4Q4F - chain A; structure by X-ray diffraction, 2.80 A resolution.

[Chain A]
Name: Lysosome membrane protein 2
From: Homo sapiens
Notes: fragment: Human Limp-2 luminal domain
UniProtKB: Q14108 (SCRB2_HUMAN); residues 28-432 here = UniProt positions 28-432
Sequence (416 residues; each row starts with the number of its first residue):
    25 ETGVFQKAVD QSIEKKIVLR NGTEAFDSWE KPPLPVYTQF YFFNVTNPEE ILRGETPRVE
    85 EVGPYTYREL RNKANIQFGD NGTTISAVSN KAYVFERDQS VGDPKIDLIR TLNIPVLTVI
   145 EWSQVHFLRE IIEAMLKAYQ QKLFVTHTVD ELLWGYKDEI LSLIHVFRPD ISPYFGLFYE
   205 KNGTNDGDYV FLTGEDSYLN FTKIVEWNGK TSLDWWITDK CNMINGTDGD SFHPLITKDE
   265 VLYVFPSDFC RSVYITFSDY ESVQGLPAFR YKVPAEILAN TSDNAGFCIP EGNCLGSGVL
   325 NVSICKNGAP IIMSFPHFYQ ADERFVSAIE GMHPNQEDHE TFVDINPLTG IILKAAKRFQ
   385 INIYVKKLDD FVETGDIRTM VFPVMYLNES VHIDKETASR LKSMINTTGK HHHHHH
Not modelled in the structure: 25-36, 431-440
Cystine bridges: Cys-274/Cys-329, Cys-312/Cys-318
Covalent attachments: N-acetylglucosamine (NAG) linked to Asn-45, Asn-68, Asn-206, Asn-224, Asn-249, Asn-304, Asn-412; glycan linked to Asn-325
Construct notes: expression tag (25-27, 433-440)
Swiss-Prot annotation at these positions:
  - region: Ile-155 to Phe-191 (Important for interaction with GBA1)
  - glycosylation (N-linked (GlcNAc...) asparagine): Asn-45, Asn-68, Asn-105, Asn-206, Asn-224, Asn-249, Asn-304, Asn-325, Asn-412, Asn-430
  - natural variant: His-363 (H363N: In EPM4)
Reported in the primary citation:
  - post-translational modification sites: Asn-325
  - binding site for N-acetylglucosamine: Pro-314
  - binding site for alpha-D-mannopyranose: His-150
  - binding site for 6-O-phosphono-beta-D-mannopyranose: Arg-153, Glu-154, Ile-155
  - mutagenesis - H150T: increased binding to beta-GCase
  - mutagenesis - N325Q: abolished binding to CI-MPR
  - mutagenesis - N325Q: unchanged expression
  - mutagenesis - N325Q: abolished localization
  - mutagenesis - H150T: increased binding to pH 5.5
  - mutagenesis - H150T: unchanged binding to pH 6.5

[In short]
Covalently linked N-acetylglucosamine: at Asn-45, Asn-68, Asn-206, Asn-224, Asn-249 and Asn-304 and 1 more.
From the paper: a binding site for 6-O-phosphono-beta-D-mannopyranose at Arg-153, Glu-154 and Ile-155; H150T
increases binding to beta-GCase.
Chain A is Lysosome membrane protein 2 (Homo sapiens); the structure, Crystal structure of LIMP-2 (space group
C2), was determined by X-ray diffraction (same publication as 4Q4B).
